9C1X - chains C and I of the 12 polymer chains in the assembly; structure by electron microscopy, 3.38 A resolution.

Chain C (and I):
Protein: DUF4297 domain-containing protein
Organism: Bacillus sp. HMF5848
Notes: chain I of this document is another copy of the same molecule, construct and numbering; everything in this record applies to it too
UniProtKB: A0A428J1H2 (A0A428J1H2_9BACI); residues 1-436 here = UniProt positions 1-436
Sequence (436 residues; numbered 1 to 436; the number before each row is that of its first residue):
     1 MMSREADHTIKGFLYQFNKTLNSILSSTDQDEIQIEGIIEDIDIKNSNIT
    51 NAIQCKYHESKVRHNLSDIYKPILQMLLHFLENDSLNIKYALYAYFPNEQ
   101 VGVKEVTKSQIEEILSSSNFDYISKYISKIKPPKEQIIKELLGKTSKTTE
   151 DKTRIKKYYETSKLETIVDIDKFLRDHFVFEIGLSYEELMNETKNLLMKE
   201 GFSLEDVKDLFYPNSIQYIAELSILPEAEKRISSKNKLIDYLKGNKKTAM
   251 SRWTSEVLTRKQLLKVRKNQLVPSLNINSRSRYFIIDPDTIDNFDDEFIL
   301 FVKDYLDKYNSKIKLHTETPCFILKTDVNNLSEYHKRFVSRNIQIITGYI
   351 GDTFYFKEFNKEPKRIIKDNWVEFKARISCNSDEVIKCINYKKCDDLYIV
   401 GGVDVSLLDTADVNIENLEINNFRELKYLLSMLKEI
From the paper describing this entry:
  - catalytic residues: D41, E59, K61 (proposed by the authors, not directly observed)
  - mutagenesis - D41A, E59A, K61A: abolished catalytic activity

Chain C / chain I interface:
Residue-residue contacts (39):
  E200(C) - D292(I)
  F202(C) - I436(I)
  K243(C) - D292(I)
  K243(C) - N293(I)
  K243(C) - E297(I)
  K243(C) - N422(I)
  G244(C) - D292(I)
  G244(C) - N293(I)
  G244(C) - F294(I)  hydrogen bond (backbone-backbone)
  G244(C) - D295(I)
  N245(C) - D295(I)
  N245(C) - D296(I)
  N245(C) - E297(I)
  K246(C) - D296(I)
  K246(C) - E297(I)
  K247(C) - D296(I)
  K247(C) - E297(I)  hydrogen bond (backbone-side chain)
  K247(C) - L300(I)
  T248(C) - E297(I)
  R280(C) - K303(I)
  R280(C) - R341(I)
  K393(C) - V339(I)
  K393(C) - S340(I)
  K393(C) - N342(I)
  C394(C) - S340(I)
  C394(C) - R341(I)
  D395(C) - R341(I)  hydrogen bond (backbone-side chain)
  D395(C) - N342(I)
  A411(C) - R337(I)
  A411(C) - S340(I)  hydrogen bond (backbone-side chain)
  D412(C) - D296(I)
  D412(C) - I299(I)
  D412(C) - Y334(I)
  D412(C) - R337(I)
  D412(C) - S340(I)
  D412(C) - R341(I)  hydrogen bond (backbone-side chain)
  V413(C) - S340(I)
  V413(C) - R341(I)
  N414(C) - R341(I)
Interface residues without a listed pair, chain C (20 interface residues in all): G201, E318, D396, D409
Interface residues without a listed pair, chain I (19 interface residues in all): K336, R424

Summary:
20 residues of chain C face 19 of chain I across their interface, with 5 hydrogen bonds. Polar pairs include
K247(C)-E297(I), D395(C)-R341(I) and A411(C)-S340(I). The paper reports catalytic residues D41(C), E59(C) and
K61(C); D41A, E59A and K61A of chain C abolish catalytic activity.
Chain C and chain I are both DUF4297 domain-containing protein (Bacillus sp. HMF5848); the structure, Apo
DUF4297 12-mer, was determined by electron microscopy (same publication as 9C1M, 9C1N, 9C1O and 9C5X).
